3HBM - chain A; structure by X-ray diffraction, 1.80 A resolution.

== Chain A ==
Name: UDP-sugar hydrolase
From: Campylobacter jejuni subsp. jejuni
UniProt: Q0P8U5 (Q0P8U5_CAMJE); residues 1-274 here = UniProt positions 1-274
Amino-acid sequence (282 residues; numbered 1 to 282; the number before each row is that of its first residue):
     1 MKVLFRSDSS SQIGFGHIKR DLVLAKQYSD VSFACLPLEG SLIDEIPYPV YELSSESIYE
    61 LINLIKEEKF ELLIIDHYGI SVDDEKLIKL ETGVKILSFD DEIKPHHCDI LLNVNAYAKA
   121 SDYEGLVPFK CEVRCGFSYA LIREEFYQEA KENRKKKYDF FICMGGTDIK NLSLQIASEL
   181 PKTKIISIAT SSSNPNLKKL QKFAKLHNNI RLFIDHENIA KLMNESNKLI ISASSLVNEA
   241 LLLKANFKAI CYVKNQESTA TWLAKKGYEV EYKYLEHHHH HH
Not modelled in the structure: 129
Modified / non-standard residues: Mse1 (selenomethionine; parent Met); Mse164 (selenomethionine; parent Met); Mse223 (selenomethionine; parent Met)
Sequence notes: engineered mutation Lys155 (Glu in Q0P8U5); expression tag (275-282)
UniProt features mapped onto this chain:
  - active site: His17 (Proton acceptor)
  - binding site (substrate): Phe15, Gly16, Arg143, Ser234, Ser235, Glu239
  - mutagenesis: His17 (H17F/L: Abolishes catalytic activity; H17N: Strongly impaired catalytic activity), Tyr78 (Y78F: Impaired catalytic activity), Asn255 (N255A: Impaired catalytic activity)
Reported in the primary citation:
  - binding site for sulfate ion: Phe15, Gly166, Thr167
  - contacts within the chain: Val114-Asn238 (hydrogen bond)
  - conformationally variable residues (order/disorder transition): Phe129
  - mutagenesis - H17F, H17L: abolished catalytic activity
  - mutagenesis - H17N (10-fold), Y78F, N255A: decreased catalytic activity
  - mutagenesis - E155K: unchanged catalytic activity
  - catalytic residues: His17
  - catalytic residues: Asn255 (proposed by the authors, not directly observed)

== In short ==
Curated annotation (UniProt) lists active-site residue His17, 6 substrate-binding residues and 3 mutagenesis
sites. From the paper: catalytic residues His17 and Asn255; H17N, Y78F and N255A reduce catalytic activity; 6
substitutions were tested in all.
Chain A is UDP-sugar hydrolase (Campylobacter jejuni subsp. jejuni); the structure, Crystal Structure of PseG
from Campylobacter jejuni, was determined by X-ray diffraction together with 3HBN from the same study.
